3O9X - chains B and E of the 4 polymer chains in the assembly; structure by X-ray diffraction, 2.10 A resolution.

Chain B:
Protein: Uncharacterized HTH-type transcriptional regulator ygiT
Source organism: Escherichia coli
UniProtKB: Q46864 (YGIT_ECOLI); residue numbers follow UniProt; this construct covers 1-131
Chain sequence (133 residues; numbered -1 to 131; the number before each row is that of its first residue; numbers below 1 keep their minus sign (Gly-1 is residue -1)):
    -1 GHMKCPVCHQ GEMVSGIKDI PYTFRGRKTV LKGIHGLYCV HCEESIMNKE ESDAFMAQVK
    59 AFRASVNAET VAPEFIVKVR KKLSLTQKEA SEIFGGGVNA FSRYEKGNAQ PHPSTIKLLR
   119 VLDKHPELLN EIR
Unresolved in the structure: -1
Sequence notes: expression tag (-1 to 0)
Metal / ion sites: Zn2+: Cys3, Cys6, Cys37, Cys40
UniProt features mapped onto this chain:
  - DNA-binding region: Gln85 to Lys104 (H-T-H motif)
  - binding site (Zn(2+)): Cys3, Cys6, Cys37, Cys40
From the paper describing this entry:
  - binding site for the 26-nt DNA strand (chain E): Phe22, Arg23, Lys58, Arg61, Arg78, Lys79, Thr84, Gln85, Lys86, Gly94, Gly95, Val96, Asn97 to Lys104, Ala107, Gln108, His110
  - specificity-determining residues: Asn97, Arg101
  - binding site for the 26-nt DNA strand: Asn97, Ser100, His110
  - mutagenesis - N97A (40.1 +/- 7.3 nm), R101A (7.5 +/- 4.5 nm): decreased binding to the 26-nt DNA strand (chain E)
  - mutagenesis - N97A/R101A: abolished binding to the 26-nt DNA strand (chain E)

Chain E:
Molecule: 26-nt DNA strand
Sequence (26 nucleotides; numbered 1 to 26; the number before each row is that of its first residue):
     1 AGTTATAACC TAAAAGGTTA ATTACA

Chain B / chain E interface:
Residue-residue contacts (18):
  Thr21(B) - DA13(E)  phosphate contact
  Phe22(B) - DA13(E)  phosphate contact
  Phe22(B) - DA14(E)  phosphate contact
  Arg23(B) - DA13(E)  hydrogen bond to the phosphate
  Arg23(B) - DA14(E)  salt bridge to the phosphate
  Gly93(B) - DG16(E)  phosphate contact
  Gly94(B) - DA15(E)  sugar contact
  Gly94(B) - DG16(E)  hydrogen bond to the phosphate
  Gly95(B) - DG16(E)  sugar contact
  Val96(B) - DT18(E)  base contact
  Asn97(B) - DG17(E)  hydrogen bond to the base
  Asn97(B) - DT18(E)  hydrogen bond to the base
  Arg101(B) - DA15(E)  base contact
  Arg101(B) - DG16(E)  hydrogen bond to the base
  Arg101(B) - DG17(E)  hydrogen bond to the base
  Tyr102(B) - DA15(E)  hydrogen bond to the phosphate
  Ala107(B) - DA14(E)  phosphate contact
  Gln108(B) - DA14(E)  hydrogen bond to the phosphate
Other interface residues (no listed pair), chain B (15 interface residues in all): Arg61, Asn65, His110
Other interface residues (no listed pair), chain E (7 interface residues in all): DT19

In short:
15 residues of chain B and 7 residues of chain E are in contact; the contacts include 8 hydrogen bonds and 1
salt bridge. Polar contacts include Asn97(B)-DG17(E), Asn97(B)-DT18(E) and Arg101(B)-DG16(E). The paper
reports a binding site for the 26-nt DNA strand (chain E) at Phe22(B), Arg23(B) and Lys58(B) among others;
N97A and R101A of chain B reduce binding to the 26-nt DNA strand (chain E).
Chain B is Uncharacterized HTH-type transcriptional regulator ygiT (Escherichia coli) and chain E is a 26-nt
DNA strand; the structure, Structure of the E. coli antitoxin MqsA (YgiT/b3021) in complex with its gene
promoter, was determined by X-ray diffraction.
